PDB entry 4C7I | X-ray diffraction, 1.30 A resolution | chain A

# Chain A
Molecule: Glycylpeptide N-tetradecanoyltransferase
From: Leishmania major
Notes: EC 2.3.1.97
UniProtKB: Q4Q5S8 (Q4Q5S8_LEIMA); residues 11-421 here = UniProt positions 11-421
Sequence (411 residues; numbered 11 to 421; the number before each row is that of its first residue):
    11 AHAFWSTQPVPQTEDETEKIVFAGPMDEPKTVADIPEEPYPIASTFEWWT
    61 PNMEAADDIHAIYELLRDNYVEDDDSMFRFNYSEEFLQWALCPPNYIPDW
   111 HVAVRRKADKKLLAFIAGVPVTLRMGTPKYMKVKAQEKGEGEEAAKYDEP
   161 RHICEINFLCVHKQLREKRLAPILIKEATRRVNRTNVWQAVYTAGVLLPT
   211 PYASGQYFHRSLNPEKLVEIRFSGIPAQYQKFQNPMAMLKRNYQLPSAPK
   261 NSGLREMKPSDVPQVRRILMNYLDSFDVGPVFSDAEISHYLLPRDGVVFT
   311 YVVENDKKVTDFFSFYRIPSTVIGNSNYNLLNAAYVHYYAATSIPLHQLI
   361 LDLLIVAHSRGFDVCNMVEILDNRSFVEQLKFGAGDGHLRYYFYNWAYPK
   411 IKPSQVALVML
Bound ions: Mg2+: Leu-175 (together with tetradecanoyl-coa)
Residues lining bound ligands:
  - JJ1 (N-[(1S)-1-{[(1S)-5-amino-1-[(2-cyclohexylethyl)carbamoyl]pentyl]carbamoyl}-2-hydroxyethyl]-10-hydroxydecanamide): Tyr-80, Val-81, Glu-82, Asp-83, Asp-84, Asp-85, Met-87, Phe-88, Phe-90, Asn-167, Thr-203, Gly-205, Tyr-217, His-219, Ser-221, Arg-231, Phe-232, Ser-233, Tyr-253, Gly-393, Ala-394, Gly-395, Asp-396, Gly-397, His-398, Leu-399, Met-420
  - tetradecanoyl-coa (MYA): Ala-11, His-12, Ala-13, Phe-14, Trp-15, Asn-79, Tyr-80, Val-81, Ile-126, Ile-166, Asn-167, Phe-168, Leu-169, Cys-170, Val-171, Leu-175, Arg-176, Glu-177, Lys-178, Arg-179, Leu-180, Ala-181, Pro-182, Ile-185, Thr-189, Val-192, Asn-193, Val-197, Trp-198, Gln-199, Ala-200, Tyr-202, Thr-203, Ala-204, Val-206, Leu-208, Tyr-404

# In short
Bound to chain A: tetradecanoyl-coa and compound JJ1.
Chain A is Glycylpeptide N-tetradecanoyltransferase (Leishmania major); the structure, Leismania major
N-myristoyltransferase in complex with a peptidomimetic (-OH) molecule, was determined by X-ray diffraction,
deposited together with 4C68 and 4C7H.
